2WSE - chains C and D of the 18 polymer chains in the assembly; structure by X-ray diffraction, 3.49 A resolution.

== Chain C ==
Molecule: Photosystem I iron-sulfur center
From: Pisum sativum
UniProt: P10793 (PSAC_PEA); residue numbers follow UniProt; this construct covers 1-81
Sequence (81 residues; numbered 1 to 81; the number before each row is that of its first residue):
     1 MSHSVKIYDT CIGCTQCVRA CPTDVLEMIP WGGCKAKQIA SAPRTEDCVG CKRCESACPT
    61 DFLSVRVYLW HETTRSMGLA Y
Curated features (UniProtKB/Swiss-Prot):
  - binding site ([4Fe-4S] cluster): Cys11, Cys14, Cys17, Cys21, Cys48, Cys51, Cys54, Cys58

== Chain D ==
Molecule: Photosystem I reaction center subunit II, chloroplastic
From: Spinacia oleracea
UniProt: P12353 (PSAD_SPIOL); residues -55 to 156 here correspond to UniProt positions 1-212 (UniProt number = residue number + 56)
Sequence (212 residues; each row starts with the number of its first residue; numbers below 1 keep their minus sign (Met-55 is residue -55)):
   -55 MAMGTPATLF SRSSLSSAKP IETRLTTSFK QPSAVTFASK PASRLHTIRA AAAAEGKAAA
     5 ATETKEATKA FTPPELDPNT PSPIFAGSTG GLLRKAQVEE FYVITWESPK EQIFEMPTGG
    65 AAIMREGPNL LKLARKEQCL ALGTRLRSKY KIKYQFYRVF PSGEVQYLHP KDGVYPEKVN
   125 PGRQGVGLNM RSIGKNVSPI EVKFTGKQPY DL
Disordered / not traced: -55 to 18
Sequence notes: conflict Gly-52 (Ala4 in P12353), Pro-50 (Gln6 in P12353), Arg-44 (Pro12 in P12353), Glu-34 (Asp22 in P12353), Leu-11 (His45 in P12353), Thr-9 (Ser47 in P12353), Thr12 (Pro68 in P12353), Ala14 (Gly70 in P12353)
Curated features (UniProtKB/Swiss-Prot):
  - region: Arg89 to Lys97 (Ferredoxin and ferredoxin-oxidoreductase binding)

== How chain C and chain D interact ==
Pairs across the interface (32):
  Met1(C) - Tyr154(D)
  Lys6(C) - Leu132(D)
  Lys6(C) - Ile137(D)
  Tyr8(C) - Ile137(D)  hydrophobic
  Arg19(C) - Glu121(D)  salt bridge
  Thr23(C) - Leu84(D)
  Leu26(C) - Arg127(D)
  Glu27(C) - Lys122(D)
  Met28(C) - Glu121(D)
  Met28(C) - Lys122(D)
  Met28(C) - Val123(D)  hydrogen bond (side chain-backbone)
  Ile29(C) - Gly126(D)
  Pro30(C) - Val123(D)  hydrophobic
  Ala40(C) - Val130(D)
  Ser41(C) - Gly131(D)
  Ala42(C) - Gly129(D)
  Pro43(C) - Gln128(D)
  Pro43(C) - Gly129(D)
  Arg44(C) - Lys115(D)
  Arg44(C) - Arg127(D)
  Arg44(C) - Gln128(D)
  Asp47(C) - Lys80(D)  salt bridge
  Asp47(C) - Leu112(D)
  Phe62(C) - Ile137(D)
  Phe62(C) - Gly138(D)
  Arg75(C) - Tyr46(D)  hydrogen bond
  Arg75(C) - Lys80(D)
  Arg75(C) - Arg102(D)
  Arg75(C) - Gln110(D)  hydrogen bond
  Ala80(C) - Lys39(D)
  Tyr81(C) - Lys39(D)
  Tyr81(C) - Arg79(D)
Interface residues without a listed pair, chain C (27 interface residues in all): Asp9, Pro22, Val25, Lys37, Cys48, Val49, Gly78
Interface residues without a listed pair, chain D (28 interface residues in all): Leu37, Glu43, Ala78, Glu81, Pro120, Pro125

== In short ==
The interface between chain C and chain D involves 27 residues on one side and 28 on the other; the contacts
include 3 hydrogen bonds and 2 salt bridges. Polar contacts include Arg19(C)-Glu121(D), Asp47(C)-Lys80(D) and
Met28(C)-Val123(D). From UniProt: 8 [4Fe-4S] cluster-binding residues on chain C.
Chain C is Photosystem I iron-sulfur center (Pisum sativum) and chain D is Photosystem I reaction center
subunit II, chloroplastic (Spinacia oleracea); the structure, Improved Model of Plant Photosystem I, was
determined by X-ray diffraction (same publication as 3LW5, 2WSC and 2WSF).
